PDB entry 8I4U | electron microscopy, 6.73 A resolution (low resolution: residue-level contacts below are approximate; hydrogen-bond / salt-bridge calls are withheld) | chains A and B of the 3 polymer chains in the assembly

# Chain A
Molecule: Structural maintenance of chromosomes protein 5
From: Saccharomyces cerevisiae S288C
Reference sequence: Q08204 (SMC5_YEAST); numbering as in UniProt (aligned over 1-1093)
Sequence (1093 residues; row label = number of the first residue in the row):
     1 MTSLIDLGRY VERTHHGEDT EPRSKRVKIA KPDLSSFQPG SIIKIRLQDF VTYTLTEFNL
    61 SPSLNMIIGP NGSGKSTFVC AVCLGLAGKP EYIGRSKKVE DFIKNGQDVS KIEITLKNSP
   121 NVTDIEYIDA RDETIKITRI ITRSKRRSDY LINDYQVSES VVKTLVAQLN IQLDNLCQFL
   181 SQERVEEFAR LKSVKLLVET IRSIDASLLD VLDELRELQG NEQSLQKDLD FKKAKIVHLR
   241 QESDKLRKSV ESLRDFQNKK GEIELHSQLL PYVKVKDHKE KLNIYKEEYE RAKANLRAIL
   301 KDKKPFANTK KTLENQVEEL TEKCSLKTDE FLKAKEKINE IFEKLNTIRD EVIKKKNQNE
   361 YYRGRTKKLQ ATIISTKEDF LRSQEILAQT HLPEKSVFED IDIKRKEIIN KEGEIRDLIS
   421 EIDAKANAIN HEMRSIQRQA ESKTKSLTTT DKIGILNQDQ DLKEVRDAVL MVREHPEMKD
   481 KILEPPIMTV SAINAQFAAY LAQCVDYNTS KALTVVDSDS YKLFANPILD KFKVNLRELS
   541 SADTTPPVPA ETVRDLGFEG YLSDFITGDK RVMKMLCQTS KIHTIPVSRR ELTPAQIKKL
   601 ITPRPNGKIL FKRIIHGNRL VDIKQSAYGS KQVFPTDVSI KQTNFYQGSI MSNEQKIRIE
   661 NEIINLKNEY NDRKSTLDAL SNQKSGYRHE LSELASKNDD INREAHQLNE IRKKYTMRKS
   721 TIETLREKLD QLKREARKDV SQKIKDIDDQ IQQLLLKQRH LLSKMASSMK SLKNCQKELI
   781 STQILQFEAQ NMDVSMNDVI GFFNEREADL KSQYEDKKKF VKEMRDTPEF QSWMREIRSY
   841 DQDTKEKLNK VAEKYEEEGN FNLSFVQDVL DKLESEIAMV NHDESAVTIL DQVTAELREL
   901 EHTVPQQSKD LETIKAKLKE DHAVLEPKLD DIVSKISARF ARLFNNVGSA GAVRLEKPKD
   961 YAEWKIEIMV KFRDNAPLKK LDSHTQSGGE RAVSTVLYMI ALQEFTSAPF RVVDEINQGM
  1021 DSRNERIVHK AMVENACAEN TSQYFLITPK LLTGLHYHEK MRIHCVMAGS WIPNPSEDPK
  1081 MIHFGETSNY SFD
Not modelled in the structure: 1-326, 780-1093

# Chain B
Molecule: Structural maintenance of chromosomes protein 6
From: Saccharomyces cerevisiae S288C
Reference sequence: Q12749 (SMC6_YEAST); numbering as in UniProt (aligned over 1-1114)
Sequence (1114 residues; row label = number of the first residue in the row):
     1 MISTTISGKR PIEQVDDELL SLTAQQENEE QQQQRKRRRH QFAPMTQFNS NTLDEDSGFR
    61 SSSDVATADQ DNFLEESPSG YIKKVILRNF MCHEHFELEL GSRLNFIVGN NGSGKSAILT
   121 AITIGLGAKA SETNRGSSLK DLIREGCYSA KIILHLDNSK YGAYQQGIFG NEIIVERIIK
   181 RDGPASFSLR SENGKEISNK KKDIQTVVDY FSVPVSNPMC FLSQDAARSF LTASTSQDKY
   241 SHFMKGTLLQ EITENLLYAS AIHDSAQENM ALHLENLKSL KAEYEDAKKL LRELNQTSDL
   301 NERKMLLQAK SLWIDVAHNT DACKNLENEI SGIQQKVDEV TEKIRNRQEK IERYTSDGTT
   361 IEAQIDAKVI YVNEKDSEHQ NARELLRDVK SRFEKEKSNQ AEAQSNIDQG RKKVDALNKT
   421 IAHLEEELTK EMGGDKDQMR QELEQLEKAN EKLREVNNSL VVSLQDVKNE ERDIQHERES
   481 ELRTISRSIQ NKKVELQNIA KGNDTFLMNF DRNMDRLLRT IEQRKNEFET PAIGPLGSLV
   541 TIRKGFEKWT RSIQRAISSS LNAFVVSNPK DNRLFRDIMR SCGIRSNIPI VTYCLSQFDY
   601 SKGRAHGNYP TIVDALEFSK PEIECLFVDL SRIERIVLIE DKNEARNFLQ RNPVNVNMAL
   661 SLRDRRSGFQ LSGGYRLDTV TYQDKIRLKV NSSSDNGTQY LKDLIEQETK ELQNIRDRYE
   721 EKLSEVRSRL KEIDGRLKST KNEMRKTNFR MTELKMNVGK VVDTGILNSK INERKNQEQA
   781 IASYEAAKEE LGLKIEQIAQ EAQPIKEQYD STKLALVEAQ DELQQLKEDI NSRQSKIQKY
   841 KDDTIYYEDK KKVYLENIKK IEVNVAALKE GIQRQIQNAC AFCSKERIEN VDLPDTQEEI
   901 KRELDKVSRM IQKAEKSLGL SQEEVIALFE KCRNKYKEGQ KKYMEIDEAL NRLHNSLKAR
   961 DQNYKNAEKG TCFDADMDFR ASLKVRKFSG NLSFIKDTKS LEIYILTTND EKARNVDTLS
  1021 GGEKSFSQMA LLLATWKPMR SRIIALDEFD VFMDQVNRKI GTTLIVKKLK DIARTQTIII
  1081 TPQDIGKIAD IDSSGVSIHR MRDPERQNNS NFYN
Not modelled in the structure: 1-366, 825-1114
Curated features (UniProtKB/Swiss-Prot):
  - motif: R35 to R39 (Nuclear localization signal)
  - binding site (ATP): G109 to S116

# How chain A and chain B interact
Residue-residue contacts (85):
  N346(A) with R383(B)
  R349(A) with R383(B)
  I353(A) with R387(B)
  N357(A) with S391(B)
  Y361(A) with K395(B); S398(B); N399(B); E402(B)
  R365(A) with E402(B)
  K368(A) with E402(B)
  F398(A) with D763(B)
  I401(A) with G759(B); K760(B); V761(B)
  I408(A) with K755(B)
  E412(A) with N748(B); M751(B); K755(B)
  I419(A) with M744(B)
  D423(A) with R454(B)
  A426(A) with R454(B)
  N427(A) with R454(B); V461(B)
  N430(A) with N458(B); V461(B); V462(B)
  R434(A) with N469(B)
  Q460(A) with I485(B); I715(B)
  K463(A) with E477(B); E481(B)
  D506(A) with R555(B)
  N508(A) with R555(B); V680(B)
  Y521(A) with R676(B); L677(B); D678(B)
  K522(A) with Y675(B)
  L529(A) with F669(B); L677(B); T679(B)
  D530(A) with K642(B)
  K533(A) with R663(B); T679(B)
  V534(A) with T679(B)
  N535(A) with D678(B); T679(B); V680(B)
  L536(A) with D678(B)
  R537(A) with R555(B)
  T593(A) with N572(B)
  I597(A) with P569(B); N572(B)
  K598(A) with K570(B)
  V621(A) with N572(B); R576(B)
  K624(A) with S631(B)
  S626(A) with D629(B)
  Y628(A) with D599(B); K602(B); G603(B); V628(B); R632(B); R635(B)
  F634(A) with T592(B); Y593(B)
  P635(A) with I590(B); V591(B); T592(B)
  T636(A) with S559(B); I590(B); V591(B)
  D637(A) with R576(B); P589(B)
  S639(A) with N587(B)
  H706(A) with V761(B)
  N709(A) with V761(B)
  E710(A) with V761(B)
  K713(A) with D763(B)
  M717(A) with G765(B); N768(B)
  S720(A) with S769(B)
  T721(A) with S769(B)
  T724(A) with K770(B)
  K728(A) with E773(B)
Also at the interface, not in a pair above, chain A (57 interface residues in all): R405, I409, H431, P594, V638, T716
Also at the interface, not in a pair above, chain B (65 interface residues in all): Q465, D466, N655, T681, E711, K741, I766

# Overview
57 residues of chain A face 65 of chain B across their interface. From UniProt: 8 ATP-binding residues on
chain B.
Here chain A is Structural maintenance of chromosomes protein 5 and chain B is Structural maintenance of
chromosomes protein 6, both from Saccharomyces cerevisiae S288C. Entry 8I4U (Cryo-EM structure of 5-subunit
Smc5/6 hinge region) was determined by electron microscopy (same publication as 7YLM, 7YMD, 7YQH, 8HQS, 8I13,
8I21 and 6 further entries).
